PDB entry 4QJ8 | X-ray diffraction, 2.00 A resolution | chains A and B of the 3 polymer chains in the assembly

== Chain A (and B) ==
Name: Protease
From: Human immunodeficiency virus type 1 (ARV2/SF2 ISOLATE)
Notes: EC 3.4.23.16; chain B of this document is another copy of the same molecule, construct and numbering; everything in this record applies to it too
Reference sequence: P03369 (POL_HV1A2); residues 1-99 here correspond to UniProt positions 491-589 (UniProt number = residue number + 490)
Amino-acid sequence (99 residues; numbered 1 to 99; the number before each row is that of its first residue):
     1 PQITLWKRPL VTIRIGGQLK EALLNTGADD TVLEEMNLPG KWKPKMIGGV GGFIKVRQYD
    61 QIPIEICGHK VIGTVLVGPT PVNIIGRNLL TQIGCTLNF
Sequence notes: engineered mutation K7 (Gln497 in P03369), N25 (Asp515 in P03369), V50 (Ile540 in P03369), I64 (Val554 in P03369), V71 (Ala561 in P03369)
UniProt features mapped onto this chain:
  - region (Dimerization of protease): P1 to L5, G49, G51 to K55, N88 to F99
  - site: F99 (Cleavage)
From the paper describing this entry:
  - conformationally variable residues (loop rearrangement): G51 to G52

== How chain A and chain B interact ==
Contacting residue pairs (90):
  P1(A) - L97(B)
  P1(A) - N98(B)
  P1(A) - F99(B)  hydrogen bond (backbone-backbone)
  Q2(A) - L97(B)
  Q2(A) - N98(B)  hydrogen bond
  I3(A) - T96(B)
  I3(A) - L97(B)  hydrogen bond (backbone-backbone)
  I3(A) - F99(B)  hydrophobic
  L5(A) - T26(B)
  L5(A) - R87(B)  hydrogen bond (backbone-side chain)
  L5(A) - L90(B)  hydrophobic
  L5(A) - T91(B)
  L5(A) - C95(B)
  W6(A) - R87(B)  hydrogen bond (backbone-side chain)
  W6(A) - T91(B)
  K7(A) - R87(B)  hydrogen bond (backbone-side chain)
  R8(A) - D29(B)  salt bridge
  R8(A) - R87(B)
  P9(A) - T26(B)
  P9(A) - R87(B)
  L23(A) - G27(B)
  L24(A) - T26(B)  hydrogen bond (backbone-side chain)
  L24(A) - L97(B)  hydrophobic
  N25(A) - N25(B)  hydrogen bond
  N25(A) - T26(B)
  N25(A) - G27(B)
  T26(A) - L5(B)
  T26(A) - P9(B)
  T26(A) - L24(B)  hydrogen bond (side chain-backbone)
  T26(A) - N25(B)
  T26(A) - T26(B)  hydrogen bond (side chain-backbone)
  T26(A) - L97(B)
  G27(A) - L23(B)
  G27(A) - N25(B)  hydrogen bond (backbone-side chain)
  D29(A) - R8(B)  salt bridge
  G48(A) - V50(B)
  G49(A) - V50(B)
  G49(A) - P81(B)
  V50(A) - G49(B)
  V50(A) - G52(B)
  V50(A) - I54(B)  hydrophobic
  V50(A) - I84(B)  hydrophobic
  G51(A) - I54(B)
  G52(A) - G51(B)
  G52(A) - G52(B)
  I54(A) - G51(B)
  C67(A) - F99(B)  hydrophobic
  H69(A) - F99(B)
  T80(A) - V50(B)
  P81(A) - G49(B)
  P81(A) - V50(B)
  R87(A) - L5(B)  hydrogen bond (side chain-backbone)
  R87(A) - W6(B)  hydrogen bond (side chain-backbone)
  R87(A) - K7(B)
  R87(A) - R8(B)
  R87(A) - P9(B)
  L90(A) - L5(B)  hydrophobic
  T91(A) - L5(B)
  T91(A) - W6(B)
  I93(A) - F99(B)
  G94(A) - N98(B)
  C95(A) - L5(B)
  C95(A) - L97(B)  hydrophobic
  C95(A) - N98(B)
  C95(A) - F99(B)  hydrophobic
  T96(A) - I3(B)
  T96(A) - T96(B)
  T96(A) - L97(B)
  T96(A) - N98(B)  hydrogen bond (backbone-backbone)
  L97(A) - P1(B)
  L97(A) - Q2(B)
  L97(A) - I3(B)  hydrogen bond (backbone-backbone)
  L97(A) - P9(B)  hydrophobic
  L97(A) - L24(B)  hydrophobic
  L97(A) - T26(B)
  L97(A) - C95(B)  hydrophobic
  L97(A) - T96(B)
  L97(A) - L97(B)  hydrophobic
  N98(A) - P1(B)
  N98(A) - Q2(B)
  N98(A) - G94(B)
  N98(A) - C95(B)
  N98(A) - T96(B)  hydrogen bond (backbone-backbone)
  N98(A) - N98(B)  hydrogen bond
  F99(A) - P1(B)  hydrogen bond (backbone-backbone)
  F99(A) - I3(B)  hydrophobic
  F99(A) - H69(B)
  F99(A) - I93(B)
  F99(A) - G94(B)
  F99(A) - C95(B)  hydrophobic
Also at the interface, not in a pair above, chain A (39 interface residues in all): T4, F53, I66, I84, Q92
Also at the interface, not in a pair above, chain B (38 interface residues in all): T4, I47, G48, F53, C67, T80

== In short ==
39 residues of chain A and 38 residues of chain B are in contact, with 18 hydrogen bonds and 2 salt bridges.
Among the polar pairs are R8(A)-D29(B), Q2(A)-N98(B) and L5(A)-R87(B). The paper reports conformational
variability at G51(A).
Chain A and chain B are both Protease (Human immunodeficiency virus type 1 (ARV2/SF2 ISOLATE)); the structure,
Crystal structure of inactive HIV-1 protease variant (I50V/A71V) in complex with p1-p6 substrate variant
(P453L), was determined by X-ray diffraction together with 4QJ2, 4QJ6, 4QJ7, 4QJ9 and 4QJA from the same
study.
